Entry 7AM2 (electron microscopy, 3.40 A resolution); this record covers chains M and 1 of the 78 polymer chains in the assembly.

Chain M:
Molecule: uL22m
Organism: Leishmania tarentolae
Reference sequence: Q4QBR0 (Q4QBR0_LEIMA); numbering as in UniProt (aligned over 1-279)
Sequence (279 residues; numbered 1 to 279; the number before each row is that of its first residue):
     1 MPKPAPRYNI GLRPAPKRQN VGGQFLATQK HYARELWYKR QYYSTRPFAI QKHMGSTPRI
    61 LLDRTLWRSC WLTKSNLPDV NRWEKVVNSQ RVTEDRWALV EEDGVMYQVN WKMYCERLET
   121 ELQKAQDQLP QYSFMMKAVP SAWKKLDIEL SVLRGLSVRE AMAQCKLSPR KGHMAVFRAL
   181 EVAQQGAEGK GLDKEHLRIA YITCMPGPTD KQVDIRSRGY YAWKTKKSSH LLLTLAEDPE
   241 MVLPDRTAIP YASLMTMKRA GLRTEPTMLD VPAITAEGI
Disordered / not traced: 1, 261-279

Chain 1:
Molecule: Ribosomal RNA
Organism: Leishmania tarentolae
Sequence (19000 nucleotides; row label = number of the first residue in the row; note: 102 numbers in that range are skipped by the numbering (no residue carries them; nothing is unmodelled there); a row labelled like 434A-434I holds insertion residues (434A, then the next letters in order); numbers below 1 keep their minus sign (U-1268 is residue -1268)):
 -1268 UUUCAAAAAU UGACUAAUUU UGAUAUUGUU UUGGCUCUGG ACUAAUUAAU UCUCCUUUAA
 -1208 UUUUAUUAUC UAAAAUUUGC AUACUUACAU AUUAAAGUAG UUAGUUUAGA UAUGAAAAUU
 -1148 AGUUAGAUUU CCAUUUGAAU UAGUUAUGUU AAAUAUAGAA UUAGUUAGGG UUGAUAAUGA
 -1088 AAUCAAUUAA GUUUAUAUAU AAAGUUAGUU AGUCAAUAUG AAUUUUUUUG CAAACAUUUC
 -1028 CGGUUGACUU CAUGUGAUUA CACGUACUCC GUUUUGUUUU UAUGUGUCAU GAUUUGCAUU
  -968 GAUUUUUUCG CAACCACACC AUAAAUCUAA UAUACUCAAC AGCACCUACC AAGAGUUAAA
  -908 AAUGAAAUUA AAUAAAAAUA AAAAAUAAAA UAAAAAUAAA AUAAAAAUAA AUUUAAAAAU
  -848 AAAAAUAAGU UUAAAAAAUA AAUUAAAAUA AAAAAUUAUA AAAUGGAAAU UGAAAAAUAA
  -788 AUUACAAAUA AAAGAUUAAA UUUGAAUUAA UUACAGAAAU UAGACACAAC ACGCCCGAUC
  -728 GAUUUCAUGC AUACACUUUU ACUUCGUUUU CGGUUUACGU UUUGUUGUUU GUAUUGGCUC
  -668 GAUGGAUGAA UAUAAAAAGC UUAAAUACAA AAUUUCCAAC AAUUGGAUAA GCAAGAGUUA
  -608 AAAAAUGAAA UUAAAUAAAA AUAAAAAAUA AAAUAAAAUA AAAUUAAAAU AAAAUAAAAA
  -548 AUAAAAAAUU AAAAAUAAAA UUAAAAUAAA AAGUUAGAAA AUAAAAAAUU UAAAAAAUAU
  -488 AAUUUGAAAA AUAAAUUACA AAUAAAAGAU UAAAUUUGAA UUAAUUGCAG ACACUAGACA
  -428 CACAUUUCCG AUCGAUUUCA CGUAUACAUU UGUACUUCGU UUUUGGUUUA UGUUUUGUUG
  -368 UUUGCACUGA UCGAGCAAAA UUUUUAUUUU AUAUAUAAUU UAAACUUUUG UUGUUGUUUG
  -308 UUAGUAAGCA AAAAUAUUUA UGUCAUUUUA AUAUUAUUUA UGUACUUACU AUUAUUUUGA
  -248 UAAAUUUUAA CUUUAAAUAG CAUAAAAACU ACAAUCAAUA AAGCAUAAAA AAAUUUAUUU
  -188 AUGAUUAUAU UAAUAUAAAA UGACCUAAUA UAAUGAAAAU ACUUUAGUGU UAAGUUAUUU
  -128 GUUUUAUUAU GAAAUAAGUU GCACUAUUUA UUGAAUUAAU AAAGAAAGAA UAGAAAUAAA
   -68 UAAGUUAUAA UAUCUUUAAU UUAUUUAUAA UUUCUUUGCA UUUGUAUUUA GUGUGAGUUU
    -8 ACAUUUAAUU UUAUAUUAUU UUAGUGUUAG UAUAUAUUUA AAUUUAAUCA AAGUUAUUAU
    52 UAAAUAAUAU UGAUUUUGGA UGAAUUUAAU UUUUAAUUAU AUUUUUGAAU UUUAAUUUUA
   112 UUAUUUUGAU UUAAUAUUUU UAAAAUAUUA UAUAUUUUAG AUUUAAAUUU GUUGUUUUAU
   172 AUUUAGUUUA AUGUUUAUAA AUUGAUAAUU AAUUUGUUUU AUUUUAAAGU UUUUAUGAAC
   232 UGUGAUUUAU AGUUUAUUAU UUUUAGUUUA AUGUUUAAAU AUUUAACUAG UGAUGGCACA
   292 GUUGUUCUAU AUGUACCUAU AAAAAAUAGU AAAAUUAUUU UAAUUAAAUU AAUAAAUAAU
   352 UAUUAAACUA AUUUUAUAUU AAUAUUAUGA AAAAUU
   389 UAAAAAUUAU UUUUUUUUUU UAAUUUUUAU AUAUUGAAGU AAUAUG
434A-434I UAUUGAAUU
   443 GAAUAUUAAA AAUACAAAUU UAAUUUGUAA UUAAUAAAUA UAUUUUAUUU UAAUAGAUGU
   503 UUAAUGUUAA UUAAUUUAUU AUUUUAAUAU UUAAUAUUUG UUUAUACAAA AGUAACUUUU
   563 UUUGAAUAUA AAGAAUUAUU AUUAUAAAUA UUAUUUUAAA AAUAUAAAAA UAUUGUUAAU
   623 AAAAUUAUCA AGUUUCAAAA GCGUUUAUUA AAUGCGUCGG UCUAAGUAUU AUAUUUAAGA
   683 UUAUUCUUGU AUAUAGAUUU UUAUUUUAAU AAUUCUACAU AAUUAAAAAU UAACCUCAAA
   743 UUAUAUUUAU UAGUAGCAUA GUAAUUUAUU AACUGAUUAU UAAAGCGUUC CAUAGAAAAU
   803 UUUAAAAUUA UAACAAUCUA AAUAAAUAAU AAAUUAAAAU AAAAAUUUUA AAAAAAAUUA
   863 AAAAAUUAAA AUAGGGCAAG UCCUACUCUC CUUUACAAAG AGAACGUUUA UAUGUAAUUG
   923 UAUGUUUGAU UGGGGCAAUA CUAUAUCUAU UUAUAUAGAA AAAGAACUAU AUUUAUUGAA
   983 AUAAUAAAAG G
993A-993Z UUCGAGCAGGUUAACAAGCAUUAAUA
994A-994Z CUAAAUGUGUUUCAUCGUCUACUUAU
995A-995Z UGCUAAAUUAUAAUUGAUUGUUCAUC
996A-996Q AAAAAAGCAAUUCGUUA
  1087 GUUGGGUUUU AAAAUCGUUG UAAAGCAGAU UUGUUUAUAU AUUUAAUUUU UGUAUAUAGU
  1147 UAAAAAUUAA UAUUAGUACG CAAGGAUUCA UUAUUUGUAA UUUAAAUAUA UUAAAUGUUA
  1207 UUUUAUUAAA UAAAAUAAAA UAAGUCAAUU GUUAUUAUUC AUAUUAAUUU UUUUAAAAGU
  1267 UUUUUAAUUU UAUAUUAGUU UAUUUGUUUA AAAAGUAUCU AAUUAAUUCA UUAUUUAGGA
  1327 AUAGUUAAUA AUAAUUUAUA AUUCUGAUUA GAUUUGUUUG UUAAUGCUAU UAAAGGGGUG
  1387 UGGAAAAAGU GUUAAAUUUU UGAUAUAUUU AAAUAAUAAA UAAAAUAUAA CUUAUUAGUC
  1447 AGAAAUGGAU GCCAGCCGUU GCGGUAAUUU CUAUGCUUUU AAAUAUUAUA CAUUUAUUUU
  1507 AUAAAUUUGU UACUAUAUAU UUUUAGUCAA UAAAACUAAU AAUUAUUUUU AUUUGUUUUU
  1567 AAACACCGUU UGGUAUAUGC AAAUAAAAAA UGACAUUAAU UAUUAAUUAU AUUAUAUUAU
  1627 AUUUAUUCAU UUAAGUCAAC AAUAUCUAUU UACUGUUUUU GACAACAUGA UAAGGAUUAU
  1687 AAAUGGUAUU GCAAAUUUUA UAAUCAAAAC UAAUUUAUUA UAUUAAAUUA GCAUGUUUAG
  1747 AUAAAACAAU AAAUUUAGAA GGUAUUGUUG CCCACCAUUC UUUGUAAUAA AGACAACGUG
  1807 CAGUAAUUAA UGUAUUUAUA AAAAUAUAUU UUUUAAUGUU AAAUUUUCGU UGCCUUUUUU
  1867 AUUAUUUAGA AAAUUUAUGA AUUUAUACAA AUCAAUAAUG AAAAUUAUAG UAUUAUUAUU
  1927 UAUGAGGAGA AUUUUCGGAA GGAGGGAUUU UCGGACCAGG AAUGUCCAGA GAGGUUUCGG
  1987 GCAUCAGCGA UUGAUUUUGG GAGAACGGAG CCGCCGAGUG AAAUUUGCCC AGAGCAGAGU
  2047 CGGGAGAAGA GUGGAUCGAC CGAAGAAAAG ACCGUUUUUC GGAAGGGGAG CAGGUCCAAC
  2107 CGAUUUUUUU GCCAACUUGC ACAGGAGGGA GCCAGAAGCG CACUCAAAGU UAGUUUUGGG
  2167 AGAUUUGAAG GGAGAAAUUU CCGAGUUUAU UCAUAUAUUU UUUAGUUUGU GUUAGCAAAU
  2227 UUUGAAAUAC AACUUUUUUG CAAAUUGGAA GAAAACCUCC CAAAUGUAGC UUCCCAAUCU
  2287 UCCUCUCUAA UCCAUUCCCA ACGGUCUUUC CCCCAUCAUC CUCAGAUGUC UCUUCCCCCC
  2347 CAAAAAAUCC UAAAAAUCCA AGUUCAUCUC GCUCUCUCUC CCCUCAAUUU CCUUAAAAAC
  2407 UCGCUUCCUA AACUUAUCCC GAAAACCCCG CUCUUCUUCC CUCUAAAUCU UUAUCUCCUC
  2467 CCCUCCAAAU CUCCCUCAAA UCUCUCCUCU CUUCUCCCGA AACUUUAAUC UUUUUAUUUU
  2527 AUAAAUAAAU UUGGUAUUUA AAAUAUUAUA AUUAAAUAUU CUAAAUUAUU UAAUAAUAUU
  2587 AGAAAUGAAU ACUUUAUUAA AAUAAUAUUA AUGUGUAAUA UAUUUAAUCA UAUUAGAAUU
  2647 CCGUUUAAAU UGAAAUAUAU UGAAUUGUAA UUAUCAAUAC AAUAUAAGUU AUUAAAUAAU
  2707 AAUUUAAUUU UAUAUGUUUU AUAAUUGUAA UUAUUUAGUU UUGAAAGUUU AUAUAUAAAC
  2767 AAGAUAUAAC CUUUUUAUUU UUUAAUACAA UUUUAAAUGA AAUUUAUGAU UUAUUAUUAU
  2827 UAAAUAUUAC UGGCAGACUA CAUGAAAAAU AUAAAAAGGC AUUUGUAUAG GUUUACUUUU
  2887 GGACCUCAAC AUCCUGCAGC UCAUGGCGUU UUAUGUUGUU UAUUAUAUCU UUCUGGAGAA
  2947 UAUAUAGUUU AUAUUGAUGU AAUAAUUGGU UAUUUGCAUC GUGGUACAGA AAAGUUAUGU
  3007 GAAUAUAAAA CUGUAGAACA GUGUUUACCG AUGAAGACUG GAUUAUGUGA GUGUCGUUUG
  3067 CAACGAGCAU UUACUGUCAU UGUGUUUUGA GUAUAUGUUG AGGUGUUGUC UUGCUAUUCG
  3127 CUGUGCAUUU AUGCGUUUAU UAAUGUGUGA GUUUACGCGU UGUUUCAAUG GACUUCUUUG
  3187 UUGCUCUUGU AUGGUUAUGG AUAUAGGAUC AUUGUCGCCA AUGCUUUGAU CGUUUGAAGA
  3247 ACGUGAUAAG UUGAUGACUU UUUUUGAUUU GUGUUGUGGU UGUAGAAUGC AUUUAGCAUU
  3307 UAUGUGCUUA UUAGGUUUAC UUGAUGAUUU UGUAUUUGGG UUUAUAGAUU UUUUAUUGAU
  3367 GUUGUGUAUA UCAUGUUUAU UUGUUUUAGA UUUAUAUGAU UUGCUUUUUA UUGGAAAUAG
  3427 ACUUUUAUAU UUGCGUUUGC GCGGGUUAGC AUUUUUUGAU GUUUUUGAUU UAUGUUUUAA
  3487 UAGUAUAAGU GGUUGUUUGU CUAGAUCGUU GGGUAUGGUA UGAGAUGUUA GAUUAUAUAG
  3547 UUGUUACGAA UUAUAUUUUA UGUUAGUUUU UGAUUAUUGU UUUUGUUAUU UAGGUGAUGC
  3607 AUUUGAUAGA CUUUUUUUGC GACUUUUUGA UAUGCGUAUG AGUAUACUUC UAUGUAAACA
  3667 AUGCUUUUUU GUAGGUUUUU UUGUCUUUGG AUUUGUGUGU UUAUUUGAUU AUAUGUAUGU
  3727 UGAUGUAACU AUAGAAACUA UAAUUAGUUU AUUUUAUAGU UUAUGAUGUU GCAUAUUACC
  3787 AGGAUGUUCA UUUGCUAAUG UUGAACAUCC UAAAGGCGAA UACAGUAUUU UUUUAUGUUU
  3847 UUUAUAUGGA UUUAUAUCAC GUUUACGUAU ACGUUGUGCA GAUUUUGUGC AUAUUUGUUU
  3907 AUUAGAUGUG AUGAUGCGAG GGUUUAUGUU GCACGACUUA GUAGCAGUUA UUGGUAAUGU
  3967 UGAUGUUGUU UUUGGUUCUG UAGAUCGAUA AGCUAUUUAU UUAUAUACAA AAAUGAAAGA
  4027 UGAAUCUAAA AAUUGGUGCG GAGGGGUUUG AUUUUUGUUG GGGUUCUGUC UUACCUGCUA
  4087 UUUGUAUAGU UUAUUUAACU UUUUGUUUAU GUGGAUUAUU UUGUAUUAUG UUUGGUAGUU
  4147 UUGUUUUUAU UGAUUAUUGU UUUAUUUGUU UUUUUUCUUG UCUUGUAUUU UGUUUAGUAU
  4207 GCUUGUUGUG CGAUUUAUUU GUAGAUUCAU UACGGGGUUU GUUUGAUGUU UGUUGUUUUA
  4267 UACGUUGUAU UCAAUAUUGU UUUGUAUGGU UUAUAAUUAG UGAAUUACUU CUUUUUUUAU
  4327 CUUUAUUUUA UGUAGUUUUC AGUUUAGUUU UAUUUGUGAG UGUUGAAUUU GCAUUUGUAU
  4387 UUGUUAUGCC UAUUAUGUUU AGUUGUUUAA UUUGUGAUUU UGGUUUUGUA UUUUAUUGAU
  4447 AUUUUAUUGA UAUUUUUAAU UUAUUAAUUA AUACAUUUUU AUUAUUUGUA AGUGGUUUAU
  4507 UUGUUAAUUU UGUUUUAUUU UUAUUUUGAU UUCGUUUUUU UUUAUGUGUU UUAUUUAUGU
  4567 UAUGAGUCGG UAUAUUAUUU GGCUUUUUGU UUAUGUGAAA UCAAGUUUGA GAGUUUUCAU
  4627 UAUUAUUUGU GACUUGUAGU UGUGGCGUAU UUGGAUCAAU ACUUUUUUUA AUCGAUUUAU
  4687 UGCAUUUUAG UCAUGUCUUU UUAGGUAUAU UUUUGUUAUU UUUAUGUUUU AGUCGUUGUU
  4747 UUAAUUUUUU AUGUAUGGAU ACACGUUUUG UAUUUCUAUA UGUAGUGUGC CUAUAUUGGC
  4807 AUUUUGUUGA UUGCGUUUGA UUUUUUUUAU UACGAUUUGU AUAUUUUGAU GUUUUAAGUG
  4867 UGGUUUACUU AUAUGCAUAA AGGCUCAAUU UUGAAUUUUU AAAUUUUAUU CUAAAAAGCG
  4927 GAGAGGAAAG AAAAGGCUUU UAACUUCAGG UUGUUUAUUG CGUAUUUAUG GUGUGGGUUU
  4987 UAGUUUAGGU UUUUUUAUUU GUAUGCAGAU AAUUUGUGGU GUGUGUUUAG CAUGAUUAUU
  5047 UUUUAGUUGU UUUAUAUGUA CUAAUUGAUA UUUUGUUUUA UUUUUGUGAG AUUUUGAUUU
  5107 GGGAUUUGUA AUACGAAGCA CACAUAUUUG UUUUACAUCG UUGUUAUUUU UUCUUCUUUA
  5167 UGUUCAUAUA UUUAAGUGUA UAGUAUUAAU AAUUUUAUUU GAUACACAUA UUUUAGUAUG
  5227 GGUGGUAGGU UUUGUGAUAU AUAUAUUUAU AGUAAUAAUA GGUUUUAUUG GCUAUGUUUU
  5287 ACCAUGUACA AUGAUGUCGU AUUGGGGUUU AACAGUGUUC AGUAACAUUU UAGCAACUGU
  5347 CCCAGUUAUU GGUACUUGAC UUUGUUAUUG AAUAUGAGGU AGUGAGUAUA UUAAUGAUUU
  5407 UACAUUGUUA AAAUUACAUG UGUUGCAUGU GCUAUUACCU UUUGUAUUAA UACUUGUAAU
  5467 AUUUAUGCAU UUGUUUUGUU UACAUUAUUU UAUGAGUUCA GAUGGUUUUU GUGAUCGAUU
  5527 UGCAUUUUAU UGCGAACGUU UAUGUUUUUG UAUGUGAUUU UAUUUACGAG AUAUGUUUUU
  5587 GGCUUUUUUG AUAUUAUUUU UUGUAAUUUA UUUUAUUUUU AUAAAUUGAU AUUUUGUUUU
  5647 UCAUGAAGAA UCUUGAGUUA UAGUUGAUAC AUUAAAAACA UCUGAUAAGA UUCUUCCUGA
  5707 GUGAUUUUUU UUAUUUUUAU UUGGUUUUUU AAAAGCUGUA CCAGAUAAAU UUACUGGUUU
  5767 AUUAUUAAUG GUUAUUUUAU UAUUUUCCUU AUUUUUGUUU AUAUUAAAUU GCAUAUUAUG
  5827 AUUUGUUUAU UGUAGAAGUU CAUUGUUGUG AUUUACAUAU UCAUUAGUUU UAUUUUAUAG
  5887 UAUAUUUAUG AGUGGUUUUU UAGCACUGUA UGUUAUAUUA GCAUAUCCUA UAUGAAUGGA
  5947 AUUACAAUUU UGAGUGUUGC UUUUGUUUAU GUUAGUUGUA UGUAGAUUAG AUUAAAAAUU
  6007 UAUAUAUUUU UUAUUAAGCG UUAAUAUAUU AAAUUUUAUU UAGAAUAGUA UUAAUAAUCA
  6067 AAGGGUUGGA AGAAAUUUGC GAAAGAAAGG GAUCUUAGAA AGGAAAUUUU AGUUUAAGAC
  6127 CGAGAAGGGG AGAAGGGAGA GAGAGAUUCG UGUUAUUUAA UUUUUAUGGA UUAAUUGCGU
  6187 AUUACUGUAU AACAUAUUUA AAUGUCUAUA UUUUAUUUUG UAUUGUAUUU AUGUAUUAUA
  6247 UGGCUUUUUU AUUUUGUUUU UGCAUUUUAU UAGAUUUUAU AUUAUUUGGA AGUCUUUUAG
  6307 UAGGAGAUGC GUUUAUGGAU GUUUUUUUUU UACGUUAUCU AUUAUGCUUU UUGGAGUGUU
  6367 UUUCAUUAUU AUGUAGAUGU AUAUCUACUU UUUUACGAAU GUUUUGUAAU CUUUUGUCUU
  6427 CGCAUUUUUU GAUGCUUAUG UUUUGUGAUU UUGUAUAUUU UUUUAUUGUA UUUCUAUUAU
  6487 UUUUUUUAAU GUGUGAUAUU AUUUAUUUUA UGAUAUUUUC AUUCGCCAUG CUAUUUUGCA
  6547 UAAUAUUUUA UUUAUUUUUA UAUGCAUUAG AUAUGUUUUG CGCAUUAUUA CAAAUAUUUA
  6607 UAUUUUGUAA UAUGAUAAUG CAAUUAAUCA UGGAUUUUUU AUUGUUAUUA AUUUUUCAUU
  6667 AAUUUAUAGA AUUAAAUCGA AUAAGUUAAU UAUAUCAAAA AAUAGUAUAA AUAUACUACA
  6727 ACUUAAUAUA AAAAAUAGGU UUGAAAAUCG CACAGUAUGU AAUCGUACAA CUCAGAAUCC
  6787 UAUAAAUUGA UAAGAAAAUA UAAAGAUGUU AAUUAUUAGU CUAAAAUAAA AAAUAUAAAU
  6847 AAUAACCAAC CAUAUUAUUG AAAAGAAAAU AAUACAAAUU CCCAUAUAAC UUAAGUGAAG
  6907 UAGUAAACAA AAUACUUUUA AAAAAAAACC AAAUACUAUU GGAAUAGCAC CAAUACAUAA
  6967 AAAAAUACUU GCUAAUAAUA CACUAAUUAA UAAAUUAUUA AAAAAGCUAA AAAAAAUAAA
  7027 GUUAAUUAAA AAAUAAUUUU CAUUAUAUUU AAUAUCGAAC AUAUUAUAUA CUAUAAAAAA
  7087 AUAAUAUAAA AUUAUUAAUA UAAUCAGACU UAAUGAGUAA AUUAAAUGAA AAUUUAGAUA
  7147 CAUAUAAAAG AUGUAAUUUU UAUUAGAAAU AAAUAUUAAA AAUAAAAAAC UAAAAUUAUU
  7207 AACGCUAAGU ACAAAUAAAA GACUUACAAU UGCAAAACUA UUUAAUCCAA UUAACACGCA
  7267 UGUAAUGCAU UGUAUUAUAA UAAGUUUUAU AAAUAUUAUA UAAAAGUAAA UAAAGCAAAU
  7327 AAGCAAAAUA AUAAGUAUAA AGCAAAAUAA GACAUAAAAU GUUAGCAUGU AGAUAAAUAU
  7387 AAACACUCCA AGCCGAAUGU AUAAUUGUUC UAAAAAUAAA AUCAAUAUUG CAAUAUAUAA
  7447 UUUAAAUAAU AUAAGUAAUA UAUAAAAUAA GCAUAAUAUA CCUAAUCAUU CUUCAUCAAA
  7507 UAUUAGAAAA CAAAAAUCAC AGAGAUAAAA ACAGUAAUUU AGUAACAUAU AAUAUAGCAA
  7567 GACAAAUAAU AAUAUAAAGU UUAUUAAAUU UAUCAUAUAA UAAUAUCAUA AUAUUAGUAU
  7627 UUUAUAACCG AAUCUACUUG AUAUUAAUAU AAGAAAAAGU AAUAAGCUAA AUAAUUCAAA
  7687 UAGUAUUGAA AUAAAAAGUA UAUGUAUUAC AUUUAAAAAC AUAAAAAUUA UUAUAUAUUG
  7747 UAUAAUUAUU AUCAUGAAUA CGAAUCUAGU AUCAAAGUUU AAAAAACAAA AAAGAAAAAA
  7807 AAAGCAAAAU AAAAAAAGUA GUAAAAAGAU AAAGCAUAUA UAUGAGUCUA AAAUUGUUAG
  7867 UAUUAUUAUG UUAAUAAUUA CAAUUCAUAU UAAAUCAAAU GAUAAAUAAA AAAGUGAAUU
  7927 AUAAUCACAU AAGAUAAUAA AACUAUAAAG UAAUAAAAAU AAUAUUAUAU GUAUUAAGUA
  7987 UAGAAACAGA AGGAUUUCGA AAGGAGAGGA CAGUUUAAGG AUUUUGAGGA GAAAUUUCGA
  8047 GGGGAAAGGG GGGAACCAGA AGAACAUAGA AGUCAGUUUU CGAUAUUAAA AUAAUAUAGC
  8107 AAUUAUUUUU GUAGUGAACA GUCAAAUAAA AGUAAGAACG CACAUGUAGA AUAAAAAAAU
  8167 AAGUAUAAAU GCUUGCGCUG UUGUAAUUUU UAGUCUAUAA CCAAUUACCC UUGGAUAAAA
  8227 AAACCCAAUA AUUAAGAUAA UUAUAGCUUU AAAACAUAUA AAUAAGCCCC CAAAACAGAG
  8287 ACUGGCUAAU AAUAAUGUUG UCAGUAACAC AUGAUUUAUU UCAAGAACGG AAUAUAAUAU
  8347 AAAAAAGAAU CCUGAUAGUU CUGUAAUCAA CCCAGCGACU AAUUCACUUU CACAUUCCAU
  8407 AUAGUCGAAU GGUAGUUUUA AUCCGUCUAG AAGCAUACUU AUUCAAAAUA UACAUACAAA
  8467 UAAGAUGCCG GCAAUAUAAA AGUUUGUAAU AUAAAUCUGC CCAACACAAA UGUCUUUAAU
  8527 GCAAAAAAAG CUAAAGUAGU CUAACGAAUA UACAGUUGUG UAUAAUAAAA AUAAGCCACU
  8587 UUCAGAAAUA AUACUAAAAA ACAUAGUGCG CAUUGCAGAA AGAUAUACAA AGCAACUAGA
  8647 GAAUAAAAAG CAACCUACAA AAAAUGUGCU AAACAUAUUA CUGAAAACAU GUACGCACAU
  8707 CAUUAUUGUA AUAGUGAAUC CUGUGUCUAA UAACAGUAUA AAACCUAUAG GAAAAUAAAA
  8767 CCAACCAAUA AAAAUGCAGC AUGUAGUAAU UAACAUUGCA CCUAUUAAGU AAAUGAUUUC
  8827 AAAACUAAUU ACAAAAAUGA UAAAUUUAAU AAAAAGUUUU AUUCCGUCAG UUAUUGGUGU
  8887 UAAAAUUCCA AAAAAACAAA GGGCCGGACC UAUUCGUAUU UGAACUAAAG CUAAAAUUCU
  8947 UCUUUCACAA AGACUUACAA AGCCGGUCAA GACAAGAACA ACUAAAAUGU CAAUAAUAAU
  9007 AAUGAUAAUA AUAUCUAUAU UUAACAUUUU UAAUUAUGGC UUUUAUUUUA UCAUUUUGAA
  9067 UGAUUUUUUU ACUGGAUUCU GUAAUUGUUU UAUUAUCUUU UGUGUGUUUU GUAUGUAUAU
  9127 GGAUAUGCGC UUUAUUAUUU UCAGCAUGUU UAUUAGUGUC GAAAUUAAAU AAUGUUUAUU
  9187 GUACUUGGGA UUUCACGGCA UCUAAGUUUA UUGAUGUGUA UUGAUUCAUU AUUGGAGGUA
  9247 UGUUUUCAUU AGGACUUUUA CUUAGGUUAU GUUUGUUAUU AUAUUUUGGU CAUUUAAAUU
  9307 UUGUUAGUUU UGAUUUAUGC AAAGUUGUUG GAUUUCAAUG GUAUUGAGUC UAUUUUAUUU
  9367 UUGGAGAAAC AACAAUAUUU AGUAAUUUAA UUUUGGAAAG UGAUUAUAUG AUUGGUGAUU
  9427 UACGUUUAUU ACAGUGUAAU CAUGUUUUAA CUUUAUUAAG UUUAGUUAUA UAUAAAUUAU
  9487 GAUUAUCUGC UGUUGAUGUU AUACAUUCAU UUGCAAUUUC AAGUUUAGGU AUUAAAGUAG
  9547 AGAACCUGGU CGUUGUAAUG AAAUAGUUUU AUUUUCAUCA AAUAAUGCUA CAGUGUAUGG
  9607 GCAAUGUAGU GAACUUUGUG GUGUAUUACA UGGAUUUAUG CCAAUAGUGA UUUGUUUUAU
  9667 AUAGGUAUAU AAUCUAUAUC AUAAUAUUAG GGGAAAGAAG GACUGAGUCG AAUAUUUGAU
  9727 UUAUUAUGUA UUAGGAGUUA UGAUUUUAUA UUAUGAUGAU UUGAUUUAGA CUUUAUUUUA
  9787 UAUGAUUUCG UUUUUGAUUU UGUAGUGUGU AUAACUUUUA UUUUUGUGUU UGUCUUAGGU
  9847 UUUUUUCUUA GAAUAUUUUU UAGUUUUGUA UUUGUGUUAU UAUUUAUAGU UUUUUUUGGU
  9907 UUAUUUAUGC UUACGUUUAU GUAUAUAGGU UAUUUUAUAU AUUAUAUUUA UAUAUUAUAU
  9967 AAUUUUAUAU GUUAUUUUUU UUGUUUUAGU AUUUCGUAUU UAUUAUAUUA UAUUGAGUUU
 10027 UUUACAUAUU UAUUAUGUUU UAUAUUUAUA GAUUUUAUAU CGUUUUCUAU CCAUUUAAUU
 10087 UCUUAUUUUG GCAUUAUUUA UAUAUUUAAU GUUAUAUUUU GUUCGUAUUU AUUUUGUCUA
 10147 UUUUAUUUUA UAAUUUGUUU UAUAUUUUGU UUUAUAUUUU UUGUUAUUCG AUGUUUAUUU
 10207 AUAAUAGUUU AUGAUUUUUU GUUUUUUAAU UUUGAUAUAU AUUUAUCAUU UUUAAUGUGU
 10267 GAUAUGUUGU AUAUCGAUUA UAUAUGUUUU UUAUUGAUAU AUUUUGGUUU UAUAUUUUCA
 10327 UUUAUAUUAG GCUUUUUUUG UUUUAUAUUU GUUUUAAAUU AUGUUUUUUU AGUAUUAUUU
 10387 UUUGUCUUGG CGUUAUUUUU UGGGUUUUUA UUUUUAUCAU AUGGUAUUUU UAUAUUUUUU
 10447 AUUUAUUAUU UUUUUUGAUU AUUCGUUAUA UAUAGUCGUA CAUGUUUUAC AUUAGUGCAA
 10507 UCGGUAAUUA UAUUUUUUAA AUUUUUAUAC UUUGAUGUUU UUUUUAUAUU UAUAUUUUUA
 10567 UUGAUAUUGU UUAUUAUUUG UUUUUUUGGU UUCUUUUUAA AAGAUUUUUU AUUUUUGAAU
 10627 UUUUUUUUUG AUAUGUUUAU UGUAUUAAUA AGUUAUGAUG UGAAUAAUUA UUGUGCAUUU
 10687 UAUAAUCAUU AUCAACAGUU UUGUGUUACU CAAUUAUUGU CUAUUUAUAU GUAAAAAAAU
 10747 AAAAAUAAAG AUUGUCAAAA AUAUAUAAAA AAAACAAAGC AGAAACACAA UAUUAAAAAC
 10807 AGGUAGUCUA AAACUAUAUG CGCAAAGUCA ACUAGUAAUA AAUAUAAAAC CAUUACACAA
 10867 GGUAUUCAGG UUGAGAAGUA GAAAAAGCAG UAUAGGCUGA AUACGAAUAG AUUAACAAAG
 10927 AAUAAACAAU AGUCUCAAAA UAAAAACACA CAGAACAGUG CGCAUAAAAA CAAAAUUAAG
 10987 CUUGCUAAUA AUAGCAUUCC GUAGAGCAUG AAUGAACUUC AAAAUAAAAA UGACACAGGA
 11047 UAGUCAGAUA UUCUACGAGG AAAUGCAUAC AUACCUAAAC UAUGCAUUGG GAAAAAAACC
 11107 AUAUUAGAUC CUAUAAAAAG CGUACUAAUA AAGUAAAACA UUCAGAAUAA AUAUAAUUCU
 11167 AUAGGUAGUC AUUUUGCAAG AAAGUGAAUA AAUCCUGCAA GAAAUCCAAC AACAGCACCU
 11227 AAAGAUAAAA CGUAGUGAAA GUGACCGACU ACAAAGUAUG UGUCAUGUAA CAUGAUGUCU
 11287 AUACCAACAU UCGCCAAAAA AAGCCCUGUU ACAGCACCAG ACAAAAACAU AAAAAUAAAC
 11347 AUUAUAACAA AAUAUAUCUC AAAUGUAAUU AUAAUAUCUG UAUAAAUAAA ACUAUAGAUC
 11407 CAAUUGAAUA GCUUGACACA UGUGGGUAGG CCAAUCAAAA UAGAUACUCC ACCAAAAUAU
 11467 GCUCUAGAAU CAACAUCCAU CCCUACAACA AACAUGUGAU GCGCUCACAC AAACAUACCU
 11527 AAGAUCGCAA UUAAUAUCAU UGAAUAUAUC AUUGCAACCG CACUGAACAC ACAGCGAAAU
 11587 CCGACUAUUU CAAUAAUAGU AGAGAUAAGA CCAAAUACAG GUAAUAAUAU UAUAUAAACU
 11647 UCAGGAUGAC CAAAAAAUCA AAACAGGUGU UGAAAUAGAA UCAAGUCACC ACCACCAACA
 11707 ACAUCAUAAA AUGAAGUAUU AAAGUUUCUG UCACAUAAAA UCAAGGUCAC ACCUCCCGCU
 11767 AAUACUGGUA AAGUUAUUAU UAACAAAAUA GCAGUUAUAA GCGCAGCUCA AAUAAAUAGC
 11827 GAUCACGAUA AAAAACUAAA GAAUUUUCUA CGACAGCAAA AUACAGUACC AAGUAAAUUU
 11887 AUAGAGUUUA AAAUACUUGA UACACCUAAU AGAUGAACCG CAAACAUAAC AAAGUCACAA
 11947 GCCAAACUUG AAUGAAAGUC UAUACAUAUU AAAGUAGGAU AUAGCGUCCA ACCCACACCC
 12007 AUACCUUCCU CAGUCAAAAA ACCGCUUACA ACACAGCCAA AUCCGGCCAA GUACAUUCAA
 12067 AAACUCAUGU UGUUUAAACG UGGAAAAACC AUAUCGGGAA AACCUGCCAU AACAGGAAUA
 12127 AAGUAGUUCA CAAGACCUCC CAUCAUAACA GGCAUUAUAA ACGCAAAAAC CAUUAUCAAU
 12187 CCAUGCGAGG UAAUUAAAAC GUUAUAAAAC UGGUAAUCUC CAAACAAAAC ACCACAUCCU
 12247 AUAAUAGAAA GUUCAAGUCU AAUAAAUAGU GAAUAAACAU AUCCAACGAA UCCUGAUAGG
 12307 AUUGCAACUA AGAGAUAACA CAAACCAAUC AUUUUAUGCG AAACACUUAA ACACACCAAA
 12367 CAAAGUCAAA ACAUUUUCAA UAUAAAAAAU UUAAAUUUAA UUUGUUUGAU UUUAUAUAUA
 12427 GUAAUAAUCC AAUCAAUUUU CGCUCUCGCC UUUCUCCCAC CCCCUUCUGC UUUCUUCCCU
 12487 CCAACCUCUC UUCUUCCCCU CCCUACCUUU CUUCCCCUUC UAUUUCAGUU CCUUCUCCCC
 12547 CUCCCUCCUA AUCCCUGCUC UUCCAAAGUC UCUCUUUCUU CCCCUAAAGU CUUUCCCUGC
 12607 UUUCUAAUUU ACUGAUUAAA AUAGUAUACG UGCUUGGUUA AUGUGUAUUG ACUUCAGUCA
 12667 AAAUAUAAAA GUAGAGCUAG AUUAAAGUAA CUAAAUAAUA AAAUUUAAUA GAUGUUUAAG
 12727 UUUAUAUUGA UUACUUUGAU UUUUUUGUUA UUAUUUUUAA UAGUCAUAUU UAUAUUUAUU
 12787 AAUUAUAGUU UUUGUUUAGC AUUGCAAUUA AAUUAUGUUU AUAUAAAUAU AUAUCUAAAU
 12847 UAUAUUAGUC UAUGAUUUAU UUUUUUCAUG GGAGUUAUUG UAUAUUUUCU UGUUUUUCUU
 12907 UUGUCACGUA AGUUAGUGUC UUACACAAAA UAUUUUUAUG UUUUAUGCUC GUAUUUAUUU
 12967 AUAUUUUUUG AUGUUGUAUU UAUAAUUUUA AUAGAUGACU UUAUGUGUUU UAUGAUUUUA
 13027 UUUGAAAGUU UAUUUUUUCC AAUUUGUUUU GUAAGUUUAU UUUUUAAUUU UAAUAAUAGA
 13087 UUUAUAUUUG CUAUAUUUUA UUUGGUAGUA UUUAGUUCCU UAAGCUCAAU AAUGUGUAUU
 13147 AUGAUUUGUA UAUUAAUUAU UUUUCAUUUU AAUGUUUUGA GUCUGCAUAG UUUUGUUGAU
 13207 GUGUGUAUUU UUGAUAGUUU AUACUUAGGU AUGUAUAUAU GAGUGUUAUU AUUUAUAAUG
 13267 UUUGCUAUUA AGUAUCCAAU CUGACCAAUG CAUGUAUGAU UACCAGAAAU GCAUGUAGAA
 13327 GUCAAUACUG AAUUAAGUGU GUUGUUAGCA AGUGUUGUGU UAAAAAUAGG UUUUUUCGGU
 13387 CUUUAUAAAU UUUUAUUUUU GAGUUUUAAU CAACUUUCGU UAUGGUUUUU AGGUUUUGUG
 13447 GAUUGUUUAG UGAUGUUAGG UUUGACAUUU UUGGCUAUUA CGUUAUUAUU UUUGAGUGAU
 13507 UAUAAAAAAA UAAUCGCAAA UUGGUCUGUU AUACAUACGG GUAUAGCCUU AAUUUUAUUG
 13567 UGACAUAACG AUAUAUUGUU UUUAGGUUUA UUGAUUUUUU GUAAUUUAUC ACAUAUAAUA
 13627 AGUUCUGCAU UAAUGUUUAU AAUGGUCGGA UAUAUGUAUG AUAAUUAUGG UAUUCGAAUA
 13687 UUUUUAUUAU UGGUGUCUUU UUUUGGUAUU AGUUUGUGGA GUUCAUUAUU UUUAGGGAUU
 13747 UUUUUAUUUA AUAUAGAUUU CCCAUUUAUG CUGUUAUUUU AUGUUGAUAU AUUUUUAUUG
 13807 UAUGGGCUAA UUUCAUUAUC AUUUGUAUAU AUUUGUUGUU UUUACAUAAU AAUAUUAGCA
 13867 AUAUUUCUAU CAUCGAUAUA UAUAUAUAUA UGCUUAAGUU UUUAUUCUUU UAUAUGAGUA
 13927 GAUAAAUACU UACGUUUAGA UUUAACAAUA AAUGAUAUUU AUCUAUAUUU UGUUAUAAGC
 13987 GUGAUGGUUA UUUUUCUAUU UUAUUUAAUU UAUUUGUUAU UUUAAUUAAU UUUAUUACAC
 14047 UAUUUUUUUU UCCGUCCAGA UCUUUUAACA AAUCCCAUUC UCCCCCCUUU UCCUUCCCCC
 14107 CUUUUUUAAA ACCUUAAAAG UCCCCUUCUG CGAACUUCUU AUGUCUCGUG UUCUGUCUCC
 14167 CCUGUCUCCC GCUCUGCCCU CUUUCCCUCU UUUCCAAACU AAUCCUAUUG ACCUUUAAUC
 14227 UAAAGUUAAA AACGUGAAUU UUUGAGUGAG UUGCUUUUUG UUAUUUUAGG GAAAAGCCAC
 14287 GAACCAAGCU CCGGAACCGA CGGAAUUGCA AAGAAGAAAA GAAAUUUUGU AUGCUUUUGG
 14347 GGAUCCUAGU UGAAGGAAUU UUGGGGGGAG AGCCAGGAGA AAGAUUUCAC GGAAUUUGUU
 14407 UUCGUAAGCU AAAUUAUAAA UUUUAAUAUU AUAAGUAUUU AAUAUUCGAC UUUAUUUUUA
 14467 UAUUCAGAAU UAAAAAUGUU UAUGUUUUUU UUUAUGUUUU UUUUCAUGUU UGGAUUUGUU
 14527 UGUGGUAUAU UUUUUGUUGG AAGGCAUAUG UUAAGUUUUU GAUUAUCAAU AGUUUUAUGU
 14587 GUUUUUUUAG UUUUAUCUGU ACUAUUUAGU UGUUUUUGUC UUAGUGUAUG UAUAUAUGGG
 14647 UACUGCUUUU AUGAUUUUUG UUUAAUUUUA AUUUUAGACU UUUGUUUUGU UUGAUUAACU
 14707 UUUUAUUGUA AUGGUUUUUA UAUAUUUAUU UUAUAUUUAA UUGAUAUUGU GUUUUGUUUU
 14767 AUAGUUUUUU AUGCAUUCUA UUAUAUGUAU UUUGAUGUAA UGUUAGCCCG UUUUUUCCAU
 14827 AUAUUUUGAU GAUUUGUUUU GUGUAUGAAU UUUUUUAUAU UGUCGUAUGA CUUUUUAACA
 14887 GCUUAUUGUG GUUGAGAGUU GUUAGGUUUA UUUUCAUUUU UUUUGAUAUC AUAUUUUUGA
 14947 UAUAGAUUUU AUGCGUUAAA AUUUGCUUUU AAAGCUUUUU UCAUAAGUAA AAUAGGCGAU
 15007 GUUUUGCUAU UAUUAGCAUU UACAAUAUCA UUUUUAAUAA AUGGCUAUUG UGUGAUUACA
 15067 UUUUAUUUUU UAUCGUUUUU AUGUGUGGAU UAUGUUUUAU UAUUGUUUAU AAUAAUUUUA
 15127 UUAUUAUUGU GUGGUUUUAC UAAGUCUACU CAAUUUGGUU UACAUAUUUG ACUGCCAGAU
 15187 GCAAUGGAAG GACCAAUCCC AGUGUCUGCA CUAAUUCAUG CUGCAACAUU AGUUGUAUGU
 15247 GGUAUUAUAU UGGUUAGUUU UAUUUUUUGA UGUUUUGAUU UUUGAUUUUG UUAUUUUUAU
 15307 GGAUUGCUUG GUUGAGCUAG UUUGAUUUUA GUAAUGAUGA GUUUAUGUGU UUUUUAUAAU
 15367 UUUGAUGUAA AAAGGUAUGU UGCAUUUAGU ACUAUAUGCC AAAUAAGUUU UUCUAUGUUU
 15427 UGUUGUUUAU GUCUAGAUCU AUAUGUAGGU UGUUUAAUUU UUUGUUAUCA UAUGUUUUAU
 15487 AAAGCAACUU UAUUUAUUGU GCUAGGUGUU UGAAUUCAUU UUUUUUUUGG AUUGCAGGAU
 15547 AUACGUUGUU AUUUUUUUAC AUAUUUUUGU GGUUGUAUUU UAGCACGUAU GUUAUUGAUA
 15607 UUUGCUUUGU UAAACUCAUG UUCAUUAUGA UUUUUGUGUG GAUUUUAUUG UAAAGAUCUU
 15667 CUUUUAUGUA UGUUAAUGUU AACAUCAUUU UUUUUUAUAU UAGAGUUUUU GUGUGUGUGU
 15727 AUAUUUUUUA UAUUUUUUAC UGUGUUAUAU AAUUAUUUUU UGUUAUUUUU UUUGUGUUUU
 15787 GUAUUUAAAU GCUUUUGUUU AAUUGAUACA CUUUUUUUAA UUUUUGAUUU UGAAUGCUGU
 15847 CUUGUAUAUU GUACAUUUUG UUUAUAUAUG UGUUUUAUAC UAAUUUUUUU UGUUUUAGAU
 15907 UUUUUAUAUG UUUUUAUUUU UUCAAGUUAU UGCUUAUUUU GAUCUUUUUA UUUAUAUUAU
 15967 AUGUCUUUUU UUGAUAUUGC GAUAUUUACU AUAUUUGUAA UGAUUUCAUU AAGUUUUGUA
 16027 UAUUAUGGUU GUAUUAUAUU UUAUUUUUUU AAUAUUGAUU GUAUUAUGUU UUUUUGACGA
 16087 AUAUUUUUGU UUAUAACUGU CGGAUUUUUA UUUUUUAUAU UUUCGGUAUG AUAUUUUAUU
 16147 UGUUUUUAUA UAUAUAUAUU UAUGUUUGUG UGAAAUAUUG UUAUAUAUUU UAGAUAUAAU
 16207 UUAAAGUAUU GUUUAUUUUU UUGUAUGUUA UUUAUAAUAU ACAUUUAGUA GAGCUAUGCA
 16267 AAUUUAAUUU UGAAUUAAAU UCAGUCUAUC AGAGUAUAUU UUAUUUAGAA AUUUAUAUUA
 16327 UCUUUUAACU CCAAGUUUUU UAAGUAGUGU UUUGCUAUUU UUUGUUAGAA UAUUAAUUGU
 16387 AAAAUACAUA AUUUAUCUAA AUAAUUAAUU AAUGAAAAGU AACUAAGACA AAAAAUGGUA
 16447 UAAAAAGUAA AAUAAGUAUU AUAGAUAAUA GUUAAUUUUU AAUUUUAUUA UGCAAGCACA
 16507 ACGAAUUUAU UUUUAGUAAU AAUACGCCAA UAUGUUAUAU UUCCUGCCCA AUGAUUGUAU
 16567 GAACAAUUUU UGUAUGAUAA AUAAGUCGCC CACACCACGA AAUAACAAAU UUUUGCACGC
 16627 CACAACAAAU UUAUGAACGA GUUUCUGUAU GCCACAACAA AUUUAUGAAC GAGUUUCUGU
 16687 AUGCCACAAC AAAUUUAUGA ACGAGUUUCU GUAUGCCACA ACAAAUUUAU GAACGAGUUU
 16747 UUGUAUGCCA CAACAAAUUU AUGAACUCUG UAUGCCACAA CAAAUUUAUG AACGAAUUUC
 16807 UGUAUGCCAC AACAAAUUUA UGAACGAGUU UCUGUAUGCC ACAACAAAUU UAUGAACGAG
 16867 UUUCUGUAUG CCACAACAAA UUUAUGAACA AGUUUCUGUA UGACACAACA AAUUUAUGAA
 16927 CGAGUUUCUG UAUGACACAA CAAAUUUAUG AACUCUGUAU GCCACAACAA AUUUAUGAAC
 16987 GAGUUUCUGU AUGCCACAAC AAAUUUAUGA ACGAGUUUCU GUAUGCCACA ACAAAUUUAU
 17047 GAACGAGUUU CUGUAUGCCA CAACAAAUUU AUGAACGAGU UUCUGUAUGC CACAACAAAU
 17107 UUAUGAACUC UGUAUGCCAC AACAAAUUUA UGAACGAAUU UCUGUAUGCC ACAACAAAUU
 17167 UAUGAACGAG UUUUUGUAUG CCACAACAAA UUUAUGAACA AGUUUCUGUA UGACACAACA
 17227 AAUUUAUGAA CGAGUUUCUG UAUGCCACGA ACAAAUUUAU GAACGAGUUU CUGUAUGACA
 17287 CAACAAAUUU AUGAACGAGU UUCUGUAUGA CACAACAAAU UUAUGAACGA GUUUCUGUAU
 17347 GACACAACAA AUUUAUGAAU GAGUUUCUGU AUGACACAAC AAAUUUAUGA ACGAGUUUCU
 17407 GUAUGCCACG AUAAACAUAU UUAUAUUAUA UUAUAUUAUA UUAUAUUAUA UUAUAUUAUA
 17467 UUAUAUUAUA UUAUAUUAUA UUAUUAUAUU AUAUUAUAUU AUAUUAUAUU AUAUUAUUUA
 17527 UAUUAUUAUA UUAUUAUAUU AUAUUAUAUU AUAUUAUAUU AUAUUAUAUU AUAUUAUAUU
 17587 AUAUAUUAUU AUAUUAUUAU AUUAUUAUUA UAUUAUUAUA UUAUCAUUAU UAUUAGAAUA
 17647 UUUACUAAUA UAUAUAUAUA UCUAUAUCAA GCUUGUUAGA AAAAACUAUG UUUUUUCUAA
 17707 CAAGAUUGAU ACUCUCGGUA UGG
Disordered / not traced: -1268 to 33, 389-397, 434A-434I, 614-806, 925-968, 993A-993Z, 994A-994Z, 995A-995Z, 996A-996Q, 1179-17729
Reported in the primary citation:
  - conformationally variable residues (helix shift): U341 to A346

How chain M and chain 1 interact:
Pairs across the interface (138; chain M residue first):
  Pro2(M) with U208(1), phosphate contact; U209(1), phosphate contact
  Lys3(M) with A181(1), base contact; U210(1), sugar contact
  Pro4(M) with A181(1), base contact; U183(1), base contact
  Ala5(M) with U183(1), base contact
  Pro6(M) with A181(1), base contact
  Tyr8(M) with A181(1), hydrogen bond to the sugar
  Leu12(M) with A511(1), base contact; A512(1), phosphate contact
  Arg13(M) with A506(1), hydrogen bond to the base
  Pro14(M) with A511(1), base contact
  Lys17(M) with G177(1), salt bridge to the phosphate
  Arg18(M) with U178(1), phosphate contact; U179(1), salt bridge to the phosphate; U327(1), hydrogen bond to the base
  Gln19(M) with U179(1), sugar contact; U327(1), base contact; A328(1), hydrogen bond to the base
  Asn20(M) with U178(1), sugar contact; U179(1), phosphate contact; U180(1), phosphate contact; U326(1), hydrogen bond to the phosphate; U327(1), hydrogen bond to the phosphate
  Gly22(M) with U179(1), sugar contact; U180(1), sugar contact; A181(1), phosphate contact
  Gly23(M) with U179(1), base contact; A181(1), phosphate contact
  Gln24(M) with A181(1), hydrogen bond to the phosphate; A212(1), hydrogen bond to the sugar; U213(1), hydrogen bond to the sugar
  Phe25(M) with A181(1), base contact
  Leu26(M) with U179(1), base contact
  Thr28(M) with U179(1), base contact
  Gln29(M) with A125(1), sugar contact
  Lys30(M) with A124(1), sugar contact
  His31(M) with G177(1), sugar contact
  Tyr32(M) with A176(1), sugar contact; G177(1), hydrogen bond to the phosphate
  Ala33(M) with A125(1), phosphate contact; U126(1), phosphate contact
  Arg34(M) with U126(1), salt bridge to the phosphate; A127(1), salt bridge to the phosphate
  Tyr38(M) with U519(1), base contact
  Lys39(M) with U521(1), sugar contact
  Arg40(M) with A127(1), salt bridge to the phosphate; U128(1), salt bridge to the phosphate; U175(1), sugar contact
  Gln41(M) with U174(1), hydrogen bond to the sugar; U175(1), phosphate contact
  Tyr42(M) with U174(1), hydrogen bond to the phosphate; U175(1), hydrogen bond to the phosphate; U522(1), base contact
  Thr45(M) with U519(1), hydrogen bond to the phosphate
  Arg46(M) with U509(1), salt bridge to the phosphate; U517(1), hydrogen bond to the base; U519(1), hydrogen bond to the base
  Pro47(M) with U517(1), base contact
  Phe48(M) with U509(1), base contact; A515(1), sugar contact; A516(1), base contact; U517(1), base contact
  Gln51(M) with U513(1), base contact
  Lys52(M) with A125(1), salt bridge to the phosphate
  His53(M) with A511(1), sugar contact
  Met54(M) with A125(1), phosphate contact; A511(1), base contact
  Gly55(M) with U123(1), sugar contact; A124(1), hydrogen bond to the phosphate
  Ser56(M) with U123(1), phosphate contact
  Thr57(M) with U122(1), phosphate contact; U123(1), hydrogen bond to the phosphate
  Ile60(M) with U514(1), base contact
  Arg64(M) with U514(1), hydrogen bond to the base
  Arg68(M) with U122(1), sugar contact; U123(1), hydrogen bond to the phosphate; A124(1), base contact; U126(1), base contact
  Ser69(M) with U126(1), base contact
  Leu72(M) with A50(1), phosphate contact; U51(1), base contact
  Thr73(M) with U49(1), phosphate contact
  Lys74(M) with U49(1), hydrogen bond to the phosphate; A50(1), salt bridge to the phosphate
  Trp83(M) with U514(1), sugar contact; A515(1), stacking on the base
  Lys85(M) with A515(1), salt bridge to the phosphate
  Val86(M) with U514(1), base contact
  Glu94(M) with A515(1), hydrogen bond to the base
  Asp95(M) with A515(1), hydrogen bond to the base
  Arg96(M) with A515(1), base contact
  Trp97(M) with A515(1), stacking on the base; A516(1), base contact
  Leu99(M) with A516(1), base contact
  Lys137(M) with U132(1), salt bridge to the phosphate; A133(1), salt bridge to the phosphate
  Trp143(M) with U532(1), phosphate contact
  Lys144(M) with U533(1), salt bridge to the phosphate; A535(1), sugar contact; A536(1), salt bridge to the phosphate
  Lys145(M) with U825(1), salt bridge to the phosphate; A826(1), phosphate contact
  Pro169(M) with A824(1), sugar contact
  Arg170(M) with A824(1), salt bridge to the phosphate; U825(1), phosphate contact
  Lys171(M) with U825(1), hydrogen bond to the phosphate; A826(1), salt bridge to the phosphate
  Tyr201(M) with A135(1), phosphate contact
  Met205(M) with A133(1), sugar contact; A134(1), phosphate contact
  Asp214(M) with A828(1), hydrogen bond to the sugar
  Ile215(M) with A577(1), base contact; U578(1), base contact
  Arg216(M) with U266(1), hydrogen bond to the base; A577(1), base contact; A828(1), base contact; U829(1), hydrogen bond to the sugar
  Ser217(M) with U266(1), hydrogen bond to the sugar; U267(1), base contact; A270(1), phosphate contact
  Arg218(M) with U265(1), phosphate contact; U266(1), salt bridge to the phosphate; U267(1), base contact; A270(1), hydrogen bond to the phosphate
  Gly219(M) with A270(1), base contact; A577(1), hydrogen bond to the base
  Tyr220(M) with U266(1), base contact; A577(1), hydrogen bond to the base
  Tyr221(M) with A577(1), base contact
  Ala222(M) with A828(1), phosphate contact; U829(1), phosphate contact
  Trp223(M) with U829(1), phosphate contact
  Lys224(M) with A827(1), sugar contact
  Thr225(M) with A827(1), sugar contact; A828(1), hydrogen bond to the phosphate
  Lys226(M) with A827(1), phosphate contact
Also at the interface, not in a pair above, chain M (93 interface residues in all): Val21, Leu36, Tyr43, Ala49, Ile50, Leu62, Cys70, Glu84, Ala98, Met135, Ser141, Ser168, Lys211, Lys227, Leu232
Also at the interface, not in a pair above, chain 1 (67 interface residues in all): U48, A54, U131, A182, A269, U530, A531, U1163

Summary:
The interface between chain M and chain 1 involves 93 residues on one side and 67 on the other; the contacts
include 32 hydrogen bonds, 18 salt bridges and 2 aromatic stacking contacts. Polar contacts include
Arg13(M)-A506(1), Arg18(M)-U327(1) and Gln19(M)-A328(1). From the paper: conformational variability at
U341(1).
Here chain M is uL22m and chain 1 is Ribosomal RNA, both from Leishmania tarentolae. Entry 7AM2 (Intermediate
assembly of the Large subunit from Leishmania major mitochondrial ribosome) was determined by electron
microscopy, deposited together with 7ANE, 7AIH and 7AOR.
